PDB entry 5L1Z | X-ray diffraction, 5.90 A resolution (low resolution: residue-level contacts below are approximate; hydrogen-bond / salt-bridge calls are withheld) | chains B and C of the 5 polymer chains in the assembly

Chain B:
Molecule: Cyclin-T1
Organism: Homo sapiens
UniProt: O60563 (CCNT1_HUMAN); residues 1-264 here = UniProt positions 1-264
Amino-acid sequence (264 residues; each row starts with the number of its first residue):
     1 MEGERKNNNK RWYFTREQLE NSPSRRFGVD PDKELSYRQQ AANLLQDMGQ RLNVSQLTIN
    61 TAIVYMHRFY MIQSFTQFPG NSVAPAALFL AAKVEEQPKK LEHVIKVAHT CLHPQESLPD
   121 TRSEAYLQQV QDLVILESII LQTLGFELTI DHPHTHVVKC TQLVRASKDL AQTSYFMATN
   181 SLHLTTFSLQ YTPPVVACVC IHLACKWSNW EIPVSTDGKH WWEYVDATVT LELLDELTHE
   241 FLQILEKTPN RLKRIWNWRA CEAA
Not modelled in the structure: 1-6, 262-264
Bound ions: Zn2+: Cys261 (shared with 3 residues of chain D)
Curated features (UniProtKB/Swiss-Prot):
  - motif: Lys253 to Ala264 (Nuclear localization signal, and interaction with Tat-TAR RNA)
  - site: Cys261 (Essential for interacting with HIV-1 Tat)
  - modified residue: Ser117 (Phosphoserine)
  - mutagenesis: Cys261 (C261Y: Loss of HIV-1 Tat transactivation)
Reported in the primary citation:
  - Zn2+ coordination: Cys261
  - binding site for the 23-nt RNA strand: Arg259 to Cys261

Chain C:
Molecule: AF4/FMR2 family member 4
UniProt: Q9UHB7 (AFF4_HUMAN); residues 32-67 here = UniProt positions 32-67
Amino-acid sequence (36 residues; each row starts with the number of its first residue):
    32 SPLFAEPYKV TSKEDKLSSR IQSMLGNYDE MKDFIG
Not modelled in the structure: 32-33
Reported in the primary citation:
  - mutagenesis - E61A, K63A: decreased binding to the 23-nt RNA strand

How chain B and chain C interact:
Contacting residue pairs (61):
  Leu163(B) - Phe35(C)
  Val164(B) - Phe35(C)
  Val164(B) - Ala36(C)
  Val164(B) - Glu37(C)
  Val164(B) - Pro38(C)
  Arg165(B) - Phe35(C)
  Arg165(B) - Glu37(C)
  Arg165(B) - Pro38(C)
  Ala166(B) - Pro38(C)
  Asp169(B) - Tyr59(C)
  Leu170(B) - Tyr59(C)
  Gln172(B) - Ile66(C)
  Thr173(B) - Tyr59(C)
  Thr173(B) - Lys63(C)
  Phe176(B) - Ile66(C)
  Leu203(B) - Ile52(C)
  Lys206(B) - Asp46(C)
  Lys206(B) - Ser49(C)
  Lys206(B) - Ile52(C)
  Trp207(B) - Ile52(C)
  Trp207(B) - Gln53(C)
  Trp207(B) - Leu56(C)
  Trp207(B) - Gly57(C)
  Trp207(B) - Tyr59(C)
  Trp207(B) - Lys63(C)
  Ser208(B) - Lys40(C)
  Ser208(B) - Tyr59(C)
  Asn209(B) - Tyr39(C)
  Asn209(B) - Lys40(C)
  Asn209(B) - Val41(C)
  Asn209(B) - Lys44(C)
  Asn209(B) - Gln53(C)
  Trp210(B) - Pro38(C)
  Trp210(B) - Tyr39(C)
  Trp210(B) - Lys40(C)
  Glu211(B) - Tyr39(C)
  Glu211(B) - Val41(C)
  Pro213(B) - Ala36(C)
  Pro213(B) - Tyr39(C)
  Ser215(B) - Leu34(C)
  Ser215(B) - Phe35(C)
  Thr216(B) - Leu34(C)
  Asp217(B) - Leu34(C)
  Trp221(B) - Phe35(C)
  Tyr224(B) - Leu34(C)
  Tyr224(B) - Phe35(C)
  Asp235(B) - Leu48(C)
  His239(B) - Arg51(C)
  Leu242(B) - Leu48(C)
  Leu242(B) - Arg51(C)
  Leu242(B) - Ile52(C)
  Gln243(B) - Arg51(C)
  Leu245(B) - Met55(C)
  Glu246(B) - Arg51(C)
  Glu246(B) - Met55(C)
  Leu252(B) - Met55(C)
  Ile255(B) - Met62(C)
  Trp256(B) - Gln53(C)
  Trp256(B) - Ser54(C)
  Trp256(B) - Leu56(C)
  Trp256(B) - Gly57(C)
Interface residues without a listed pair, chain B (38 interface residues in all): Met177, His202, Ile212, Lys219, His220, Thr238, Thr248
Interface residues without a listed pair, chain C (25 interface residues in all): Asn58, Gly67

Overview:
Chain B and chain C form an interface of 38 and 25 residues respectively. UniProt lists one mutagenesis site
on chain B. From the paper: a binding site for the 23-nt RNA strand at Arg259(B); E61A and K63A of chain C
reduce binding to the 23-nt RNA strand.
Here chain B is Cyclin-T1 (Homo sapiens) and chain C is AF4/FMR2 family member 4. Entry 5L1Z (TAR complex with
HIV-1 Tat-AFF4-P-TEFb) was determined by X-ray diffraction.
